8F9M - chains K and N of the 14 polymer chains in the assembly; structure by electron microscopy, 4.10 A resolution (low resolution: residue-level contacts below are approximate; hydrogen-bond / salt-bridge calls are withheld).

# Chain K
Protein: RM20A3 Fab Heavy Chain
From: Macaca mulatta
Notes: antibody fragment or engineered binder
Chain sequence (125 residues; each row starts with the number of its first residue; a row labelled like 82A-82C holds insertion residues (82A, then the next letters in order)):
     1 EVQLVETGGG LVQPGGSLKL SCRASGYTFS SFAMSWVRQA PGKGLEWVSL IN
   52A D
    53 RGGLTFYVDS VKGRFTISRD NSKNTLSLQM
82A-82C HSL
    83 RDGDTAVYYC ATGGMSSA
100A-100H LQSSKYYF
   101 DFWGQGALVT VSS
Unresolved in the structure: 112-113
Disulfides: Cys-22/Cys-92

# Chain N
Protein: RM20A3 Fab Light Chain
From: Macaca mulatta
Notes: antibody fragment or engineered binder
Chain sequence (128 residues; each row starts with the number of its first residue; note: 1 number in that range is skipped by the numbering (no residue carries it; nothing is unmodelled there); a row labelled like 27A-27C holds insertion residues (27A, then the next letters in order)):
     3 ALTQPPS
    11 VSGSPGQSVT ISCTGTS
27A-27C SDI
    28 GSYNYVSWYQ QHPGKAPKLM IYDVTQRPSG VSDRFSGSKS GNTASLTISG LQADDEADYY
    88 CSAYAGRQ
95A-95B TF
    96 YIFGGGTRLT VLGQPKASPT VTLFPPSSEE L
Unresolved in the structure: 105-126
Disulfides: Cys-23/Cys-88

# Chain K / chain N interface
Pairs across the interface - 30 pairs, chain K then chain N:
  Gln-39(K) with Tyr-87(N)
  Gly-44(K) with Tyr-87(N)
  Leu-45(K) with Pro-44(N); Tyr-87(N); Phe-98(N)
  Glu-46(K) with Phe-98(N)
  Trp-47(K) with Phe-95B(N); Tyr-96(N); Phe-98(N)
  Leu-50(K) with Phe-95B(N)
  Phe-58(K) with Phe-95B(N)
  Tyr-91(K) with Ala-43(N)
  Gly-96(K) with Tyr-96(N)
  Tyr-100F(K) with Tyr-32(N); Tyr-91(N); Tyr-96(N)
  Tyr-100G(K) with Asn-31(N); Tyr-32(N); Ser-34(N); Tyr-36(N); Tyr-49(N); Asp-50(N)
  Phe-100H(K) with Tyr-36(N); Leu-46(N); Tyr-96(N); Phe-98(N)
  Asp-101(K) with Leu-46(N)
  Trp-103(K) with Tyr-36(N); Pro-44(N)
  Gly-104(K) with Ala-43(N)
Interface residues without a listed pair, chain K (18 interface residues in all): Met-97, Ser-100D, Gln-105
Interface residues without a listed pair, chain N (19 interface residues in all): Val-33, Gln-38, Ser-89, Gly-99, Gly-100

# In short
The interface between chain K and chain N involves 18 residues on one side and 19 on the other.
Here chain K is RM20A3 Fab Heavy Chain and chain N is RM20A3 Fab Light Chain, both from Macaca mulatta. Entry
8F9M (HIV Env germline targeting BG505_MD64_N332-GT5 SOSIP in complex with V3-glycan polyclonal Fab isolated
from immunized wild ...) was determined by electron microscopy (same publication as 8F92, 8F9G and 8VFV).
